5C1A - chains A and B of the 6 polymer chains in the assembly; structure by X-ray diffraction, 3.80 A resolution.

# Chain A (and B)
Protein: Transitional endoplasmic reticulum ATPase
Source organism: Homo sapiens
Notes: EC 3.6.4.6; chain B of this document is another copy of the same molecule, construct and numbering; everything in this record applies to it too
Reference sequence: P55072 (TERA_HUMAN); residues 2-806 here = UniProt positions 2-806
Sequence (805 residues; each row starts with the number of its first residue):
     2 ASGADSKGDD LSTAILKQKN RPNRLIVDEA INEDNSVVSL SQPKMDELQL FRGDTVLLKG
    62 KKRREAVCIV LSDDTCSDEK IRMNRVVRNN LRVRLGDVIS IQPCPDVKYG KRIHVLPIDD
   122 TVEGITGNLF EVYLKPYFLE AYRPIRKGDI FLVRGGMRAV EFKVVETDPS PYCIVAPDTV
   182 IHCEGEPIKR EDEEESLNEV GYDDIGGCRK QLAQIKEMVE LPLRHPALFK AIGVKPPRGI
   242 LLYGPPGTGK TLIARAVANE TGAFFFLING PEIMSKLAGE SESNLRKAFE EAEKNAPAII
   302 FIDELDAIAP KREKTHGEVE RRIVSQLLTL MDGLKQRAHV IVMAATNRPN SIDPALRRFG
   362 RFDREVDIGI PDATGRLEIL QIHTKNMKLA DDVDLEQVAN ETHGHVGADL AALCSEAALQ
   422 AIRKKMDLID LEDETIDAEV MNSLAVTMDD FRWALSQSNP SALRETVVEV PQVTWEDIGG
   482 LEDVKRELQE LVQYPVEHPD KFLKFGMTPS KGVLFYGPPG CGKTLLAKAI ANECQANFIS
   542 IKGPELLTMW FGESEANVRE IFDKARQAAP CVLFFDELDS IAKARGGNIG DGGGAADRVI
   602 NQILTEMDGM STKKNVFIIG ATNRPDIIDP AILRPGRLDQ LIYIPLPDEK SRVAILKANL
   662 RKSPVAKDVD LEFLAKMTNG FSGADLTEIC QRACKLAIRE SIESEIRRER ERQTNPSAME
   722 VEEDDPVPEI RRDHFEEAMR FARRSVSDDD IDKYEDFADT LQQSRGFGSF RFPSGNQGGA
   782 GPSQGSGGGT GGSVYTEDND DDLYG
Unresolved in the structure: 2-20, 588-593, 716-724, 771-806
Differences from the reference sequence: engineered mutation D750 (Asn in P55072), D753 (Arg in P55072), D757 (Met in P55072), D760 (Gln in P55072)
UniProt features mapped onto this chain:
  - region: T797 to G806 (Interaction with UBXN6)
  - motif: D802 to G806 (PIM motif)
  - binding site (ATP): P247 to L253, N348, H384, G521 to L526
  - modified residue: A2 (N-acetylalanine), S3 (Phosphoserine), S7 (Phosphoserine), S13 (Phosphoserine), S37 (Phosphoserine), K315 (N6,N6,N6-trimethyllysine), T436 (Phosphothreonine), S462 (Phosphoserine), K502 (N6-acetyllysine), K505 (N6-acetyllysine), K668 (N6-acetyllysine), S702 (Phosphoserine), K754 (N6-acetyllysine), S770 (Phosphoserine), S775 (Phosphoserine), S787 (Phosphoserine), Y805 (Phosphotyrosine)
  - cross-link (Glycyl lysine isopeptide (Lys-Gly)): K8 (interchain with G-Cter in SUMO2), K18 (interchain with G-Cter in SUMO2)
  - natural variant: R95 (R95G: In IBMPFD1), G97 (G97E: In CMT2Y), I126 (I126F: In IBMPFD1; uncertain significance), R155 (R155C: In IBMPFD1; R155H: In FTDALS6 and IBMPFD1; R155L: In IBMPFD1; R155P: In IBMPFD1; R155S: In IBMPFD1), R159 (R159G: In FTDALS6; R159H: In IBMPFD1), A160 (A160T: In IBMPFD1; uncertain significance), E185 (E185K: In CMT2Y), R191 (R191Q: In FTDALS6 and IBMPFD1), L198 (L198W: In IBMPFD1), A232 (A232E: In IBMPFD1), I254 (I254F: In IBMPFD1; uncertain significance), I369 (I369T: In IBMPFD1; uncertain significance), 2 further natural variant entries in UniProt
  - mutagenesis: F52 to D55 (Abolishes interaction with NPLOC4; when associated with A-110), R53 (R53A: Minor effect on affinity for ATP and ADP), R86 (R86A: Strongly increased affinity for ATP. Strongly reduced affinity for ADP), Y110 (Y110A: Abolishes interaction with NPLOC4; when associated with 52-A--A-55), R113 to H115 (Severely reduced binding to DERL1), F131 (F131R: Severely reduced binding to DERL1), L140 (L140D: Severely reduced binding to DERL1), D179 (D179R: No effect on binding to DERL1), H183 (H183W: Severely reduced binding to DERL1), K251 (K251Q: Impairs ERAD degradation of HMGCR and does not inhibit interaction with RHBDD1; when associated with Q-524), E305 (E305Q: Defect in ubiquitin-dependent protein degradation by the proteasome; when associated with Q-578), K312 (K312A: Does not affect methylation by VCPKMT), 8 further mutagenesis entries in UniProt
Metal / ion sites: Mg2+ site 1: T252, D304 (together with ATP-gamma-S); Mg2+ site 2: T525 (together with ATP-gamma-S)
Small-molecule neighbours:
  - ATP-gamma-S (AGS; phosphothiophosphoric acid-adenylate ester), molecule 1: D205, I206, G207, C209, P247, G248, T249, G250, K251, T252, L253, D304, N348, I380, I383, H384, G408, A409, A412
  - ATP-gamma-S (AGS), molecule 2: D478, I479, G480, P519, P520, G521, C522, G523, K524, T525, L526, D577, N624, I656, N660, G684, A685, T688
  - ATP-gamma-S (AGS), molecule 3: R635, P636, R766
What the authors report for this chain:
  - binding site for ATP-gamma-S: R766
  - catalytic residues: E578, R635 (citing earlier work)
  - mutagenesis - K524T, E578Q, A685R, R766A: decreased catalytic activity
  - mutagenesis - K543A (3-fold): increased catalytic activity
  - mutagenesis - R766A: unchanged binding to ADP
  - mutagenesis - K251T/R766A: decreased binding to ATPgS
  - mutagenesis - F360A/A409R, A685R/R766A: abolished catalytic activity
  - mutagenesis - K251T/R766A: decreased binding to ATP-gamma-S
  - mutagenesis - N750D/R753D/M757D/Q760D: unchanged catalytic activity

# Chain A / chain B interface
Pairs across the interface - 120 pairs, chain A then chain B:
  G125(A) - K231(B)
  G125(A) - A232(B)
  I126(A) - A232(B)  hydrophobic
  M158(A) - I233(B)
  M158(A) - V235(B)  hydrophobic
  R159(A) - K231(B)  hydrogen bond (side chain-backbone)
  R159(A) - A232(B)  hydrogen bond (side chain-backbone)
  R159(A) - I233(B)
  P247(A) - R359(B)
  P247(A) - F360(B)
  N270(A) - D333(B)
  P272(A) - S326(B)
  P272(A) - L329(B)  hydrophobic
  P272(A) - T330(B)
  E273(A) - T330(B)  hydrogen bond (backbone-side chain)
  M275(A) - S326(B)
  S276(A) - R323(B)
  S276(A) - S326(B)
  S276(A) - Q327(B)
  S276(A) - T330(B)
  K277(A) - R323(B)
  E305(A) - R362(B)  salt bridge
  H317(A) - H317(B)
  H317(A) - R322(B)  hydrogen bond (backbone-side chain)
  V320(A) - E319(B)
  E321(A) - R322(B)  salt bridge
  N348(A) - R359(B)  hydrogen bond
  A409(A) - F360(B)  hydrophobic
  D410(A) - F360(B)
  A412(A) - K236(B)
  S416(A) - V235(B)
  S416(A) - K236(B)  hydrogen bond (side chain-backbone)
  E417(A) - R365(B)  salt bridge
  L420(A) - L222(B)  hydrophobic
  L420(A) - F230(B)  hydrophobic
  L420(A) - V235(B)  hydrophobic
  L420(A) - K236(B)
  I423(A) - L222(B)  hydrophobic
  I423(A) - L229(B)  hydrophobic
  I423(A) - I233(B)  hydrophobic
  R424(A) - E218(B)  hydrogen bond (side chain-backbone)
  R424(A) - L222(B)
  M427(A) - H226(B)
  D428(A) - I27(B)
  D431(A) - G97(B)
  D431(A) - V99(B)
  L432(A) - N21(B)
  L432(A) - R25(B)
  L432(A) - E80(B)
  D434(A) - H226(B)  salt bridge
  M442(A) - I233(B)  hydrophobic
  W454(A) - E218(B)
  Q458(A) - Q215(B)
  Q458(A) - R365(B)
  S462(A) - F360(B)
  R465(A) - R560(B)
  R465(A) - D564(B)  salt bridge
  R465(A) - R567(B)
  R465(A) - E607(B)  salt bridge
  P520(A) - R766(B)
  K543(A) - D609(B)  salt bridge
  P545(A) - N602(B)
  P545(A) - T606(B)
  E546(A) - T606(B)
  L548(A) - R599(B)
  L548(A) - N602(B)
  T549(A) - E556(B)
  T549(A) - R599(B)
  T549(A) - Q603(B)
  T549(A) - T606(B)
  W551(A) - G553(B)  hydrogen bond (side chain-backbone)
  W551(A) - R599(B)
  F552(A) - R599(B)
  E578(A) - R635(B)  salt bridge
  E578(A) - R638(B)  salt bridge
  S581(A) - A632(B)
  R625(A) - G767(B)
  R625(A) - F768(B)
  D627(A) - F768(B)
  L661(A) - M508(B)  hydrophobic
  K663(A) - F506(B)
  K663(A) - G507(B)
  S664(A) - F506(B)  hydrogen bond (side chain-backbone)
  S664(A) - M508(B)
  P665(A) - K505(B)
  P665(A) - F506(B)
  C691(A) - M508(B)  hydrophobic
  Q692(A) - M508(B)  hydrogen bond
  Q692(A) - T509(B)  hydrogen bond (side chain-backbone)
  R693(A) - E488(B)  salt bridge
  C695(A) - F506(B)  hydrophobic
  C695(A) - M508(B)  hydrophobic
  K696(A) - L492(B)
  K696(A) - S511(B)  hydrogen bond
  A698(A) - F506(B)  hydrophobic
  I699(A) - K502(B)
  I699(A) - F503(B)  hydrophobic
  I699(A) - F506(B)  hydrophobic
  R700(A) - R487(B)  hydrogen bond (side chain-backbone)
  R700(A) - E491(B)  salt bridge
  R700(A) - Y495(B)  hydrogen bond
  S702(A) - K502(B)  hydrogen bond (backbone-side chain)
  S702(A) - F506(B)
  I703(A) - Y495(B)  hydrophobic
  I703(A) - H499(B)
  I703(A) - K502(B)
  E706(A) - K502(B)  salt bridge
  R744(A) - A759(B)  hydrogen bond (side chain-backbone)
  R744(A) - D760(B)
  R744(A) - Q763(B)
  R745(A) - Q763(B)
  R745(A) - Q764(B)
  S746(A) - Q763(B)
  S746(A) - Q764(B)
  S748(A) - Q764(B)
  D751(A) - Q764(B)
  D751(A) - F768(B)
  K754(A) - F768(B)
  Y755(A) - G767(B)
  Y755(A) - F768(B)  hydrophobic
Other interface residues (no listed pair), chain A (88 interface residues in all): G157, G248, K315, G318, R349, H384, N401, Q421, N460, G521, K584, N624, P626, N660, A685, E704, R709, P729, E730, F758
Other interface residues (no listed pair), chain B (77 interface residues in all): K81, P237, P238, E314, P355, E366, P510, F552, L605, K614, P631, P636

# Overview
88 residues of chain A and 77 residues of chain B are in contact, with 16 hydrogen bonds and 12 salt bridges.
Polar contacts include E305(A)-R362(B), E321(A)-R322(B) and E417(A)-R365(B). From the paper: catalytic
residues E578(A) and R635(A); K524T, E578Q and A685R of chain A, among others, reduce catalytic activity; 9
substitutions were tested in all.
Both chains are Transitional endoplasmic reticulum ATPase (Homo sapiens). Entry 5C1A
(p97-N750D/R753D/M757D/Q760D in complex with ATP-gamma-S) was determined by X-ray diffraction together with
5C18 and 5C19 from the same study.
